6GFF - chains K and L of the 7 polymer chains in the assembly; structure by X-ray diffraction, 3.10 A resolution.

Chain K:
Molecule: MHG-8 Fab light chain
Organism: Mus musculus
Notes: antibody fragment or engineered binder
Sequence (212 residues; each row starts with the number of its first residue):
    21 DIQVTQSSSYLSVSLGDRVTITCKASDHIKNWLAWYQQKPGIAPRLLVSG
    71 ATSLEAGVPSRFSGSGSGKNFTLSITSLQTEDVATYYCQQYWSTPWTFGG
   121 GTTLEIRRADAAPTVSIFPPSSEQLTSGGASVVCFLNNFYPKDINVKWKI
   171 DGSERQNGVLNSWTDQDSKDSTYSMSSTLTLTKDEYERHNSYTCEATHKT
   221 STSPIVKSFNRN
Disulfide bonds: Cys43-Cys108, Cys154-Cys214

Chain L:
Molecule: MHG-8 Fab heavy chain
Organism: Mus musculus
Notes: antibody fragment or engineered binder
Sequence (221 residues; numbered 20 to 240; the number before each row is that of its first residue):
    20 QVQLKESGPGLVAPSQSLSITCTVSGFSLTGYGINWVRQPPGKGLEWLGM
    70 IWSDGSTDYNSVLTSRLRISKDNSNSQVFLKMNSLQVDDTARYYCARDRN
   120 YYDYDGAMDYWGQGTSVTVSSAKTTPPSVYPLAPGSAAQTNSMVTLGCLV
   170 KGYFPEPVTVTWNSGSLSSGVHTFPAVLQSDLYTLSSSVTVPSSTWPSQT
   220 VTCNVAHPASSTKVDKKIVPR
Disordered / not traced: 154-160
Disulfide bonds: Cys41-Cys114, Cys167-Cys222

Interface between chain K and chain L:
Contacting residue pairs (73; chain K residue first):
  Asp21(K) with Ser80(L), hydrogen bond
  Ser29(K) with Lys62(L), hydrogen bond (backbone-side chain)
  Trp52(K) with Tyr121(L), hydrophobic
  Tyr56(K) with Ala126(L); Met127(L), hydrogen bond (side chain-backbone); Trp130(L)
  Gln58(K) with Gln58(L), hydrogen bond; Tyr113(L), hydrogen bond
  Ala63(K) with Tyr113(L), hydrophobic; Gly131(L)
  Pro64(K) with Tyr113(L); Trp130(L)
  Leu66(K) with Met127(L); Asp128(L)
  Ser69(K) with Arg118(L), hydrogen bond
  Tyr107(K) with Gln58(L), hydrogen bond; Gly63(L), hydrogen bond (side chain-backbone); Leu64(L)
  Gln109(K) with Gly125(L), hydrogen bond (side chain-backbone); Met127(L)
  Tyr111(K) with Arg118(L); Asp124(L); Gly125(L); Ala126(L), hydrophobic
  Thr114(K) with Trp71(L); Asp77(L); Tyr123(L), hydrogen bond
  Pro115(K) with Trp66(L), hydrophobic; Tyr78(L); Ser80(L)
  Trp116(K) with Asn54(L), hydrogen bond; Trp66(L); Met69(L), hydrogen bond; Tyr123(L), hydrophobic; Asp124(L); Gly125(L)
  Phe118(K) with Val56(L), hydrophobic; Leu64(L), hydrophobic; Trp66(L), hydrophobic; Met127(L), hydrophobic
  Gly120(K) with Lys62(L)
  Gly121(K) with Lys62(L)
  Thr123(K) with Lys62(L)
  Phe138(K) with Leu151(L); Ala152(L); Thr164(L)
  Ser141(K) with Pro150(L)
  Gln144(K) with Tyr149(L)
  Ser151(K) with Leu168(L)
  Val153(K) with Leu151(L), hydrophobic
  Phe155(K) with Leu151(L), hydrophobic; Phe193(L), hydrophobic; Ser205(L); Ser206(L); Ser207(L)
  Asn157(K) with Thr164(L); His191(L); Phe193(L); Ser207(L)
  Asn158(K) with His191(L), hydrogen bond
  Leu180(K) with Gln198(L)
  Asn181(K) with Val196(L)
  Ser182(K) with Phe193(L); Pro194(L), hydrogen bond (side chain-backbone)
  Trp183(K) with Pro194(L)
  Thr184(K) with Thr192(L); Phe193(L); Pro194(L)
  Ser194(K) with His191(L), hydrogen bond; Phe193(L)
  Met195(K) with Phe193(L)
  Ser196(K) with Phe193(L); Ser205(L)
Interface residues without a listed pair, chain K (43 interface residues in all): Tyr30, Ile62, Thr105, Thr134, Ser136, Pro139, Glu143, Ser147
Interface residues without a listed pair, chain L (44 interface residues in all): Glu65, Asn79, Gln132, Pro153, Leu165, Gly166

Overview:
Chain K and chain L form an interface of 43 and 44 residues respectively, with 15 hydrogen bonds. Among the
polar pairs are Asp21(K)-Ser80(L), Ser29(K)-Lys62(L) and Tyr56(K)-Met127(L).
Chain K is MHG-8 Fab light chain and chain L is MHG-8 Fab heavy chain, both from Mus musculus; the structure,
Structure of GARP (LRRC32) in complex with latent TGF-beta1 and MHG-8 Fab, was determined by X-ray
diffraction.
